7Z1M - chains A and E of the 20 polymer chains in the assembly; structure by electron microscopy, 3.40 A resolution.

Chain A:
Protein: DNA-directed RNA polymerase III subunit RPC1
From: Saccharomyces cerevisiae W303
Notes: EC 2.7.7.6
UniProtKB: P04051 (RPC1_YEAST); residues 1-1460 here = UniProt positions 1-1460
Sequence (1460 residues; each row starts with the number of its first residue):
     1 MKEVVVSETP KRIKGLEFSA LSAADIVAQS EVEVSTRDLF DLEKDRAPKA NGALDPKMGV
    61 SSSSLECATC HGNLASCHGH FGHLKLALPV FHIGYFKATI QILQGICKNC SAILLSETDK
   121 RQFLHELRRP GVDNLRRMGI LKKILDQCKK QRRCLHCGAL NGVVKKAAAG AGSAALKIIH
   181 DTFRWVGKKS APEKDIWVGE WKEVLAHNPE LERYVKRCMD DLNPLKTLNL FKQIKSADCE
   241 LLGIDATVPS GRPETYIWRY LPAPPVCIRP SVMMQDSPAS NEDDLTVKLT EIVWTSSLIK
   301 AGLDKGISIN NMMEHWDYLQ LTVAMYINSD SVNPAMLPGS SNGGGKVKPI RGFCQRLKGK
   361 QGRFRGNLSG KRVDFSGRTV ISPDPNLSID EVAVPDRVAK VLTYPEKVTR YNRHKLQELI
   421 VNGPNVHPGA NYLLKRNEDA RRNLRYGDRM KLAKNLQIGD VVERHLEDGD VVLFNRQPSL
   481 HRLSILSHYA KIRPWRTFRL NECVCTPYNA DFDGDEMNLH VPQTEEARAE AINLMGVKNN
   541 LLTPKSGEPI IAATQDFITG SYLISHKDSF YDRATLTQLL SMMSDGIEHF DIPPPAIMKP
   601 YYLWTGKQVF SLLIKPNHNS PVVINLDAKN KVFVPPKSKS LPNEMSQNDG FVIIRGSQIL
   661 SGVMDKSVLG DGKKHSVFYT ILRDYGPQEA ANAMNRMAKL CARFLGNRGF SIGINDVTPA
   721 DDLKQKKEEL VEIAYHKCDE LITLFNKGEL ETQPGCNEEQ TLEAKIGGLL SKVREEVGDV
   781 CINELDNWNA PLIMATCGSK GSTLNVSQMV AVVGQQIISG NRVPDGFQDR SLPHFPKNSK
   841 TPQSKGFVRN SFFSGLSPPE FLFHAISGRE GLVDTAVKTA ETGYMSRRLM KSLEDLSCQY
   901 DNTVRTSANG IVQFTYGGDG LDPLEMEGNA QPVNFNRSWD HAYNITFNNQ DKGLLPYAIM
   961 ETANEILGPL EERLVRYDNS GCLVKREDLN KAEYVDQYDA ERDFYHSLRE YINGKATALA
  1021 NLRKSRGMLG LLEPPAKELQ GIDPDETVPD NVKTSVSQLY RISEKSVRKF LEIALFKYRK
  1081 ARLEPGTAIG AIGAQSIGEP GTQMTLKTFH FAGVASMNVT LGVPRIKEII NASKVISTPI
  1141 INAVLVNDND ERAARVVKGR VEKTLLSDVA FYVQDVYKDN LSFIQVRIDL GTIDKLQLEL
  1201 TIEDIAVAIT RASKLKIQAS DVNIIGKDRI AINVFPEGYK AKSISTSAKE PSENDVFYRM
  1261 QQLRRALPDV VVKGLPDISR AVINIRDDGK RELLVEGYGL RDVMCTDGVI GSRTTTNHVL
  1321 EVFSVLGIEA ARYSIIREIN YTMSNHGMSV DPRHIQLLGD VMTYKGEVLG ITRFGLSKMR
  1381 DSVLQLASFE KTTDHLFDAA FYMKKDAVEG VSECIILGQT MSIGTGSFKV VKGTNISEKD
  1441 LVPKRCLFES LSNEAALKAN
Disordered / not traced: 341-346, 1237-1252, 1459-1460
Metal / ion sites: Zn2+ site 1: C67, C70, C77, H80; Zn2+ site 2: C107, C110, C154, C157; Mg2+: D511, D513 (shared with 1 residue of chain R)
Small-molecule neighbours: 4QM ((3R,5S,7R,8R,9S,10S,12S,13R,14S,17R)-10,13-dimethyl-17-[(2R)-pentan-2-yl]-2,3,4,5,6,7,8,9,11,12,14,15,16,17-tetradecahydro-1H-cyclopenta[a]phenanthrene-3,7,12-triol): K1134, D1277, Y1298, H1318, L1320, E1321
UniProt features mapped onto this chain:
  - region: P858 to E870 (Bridging helix)
  - binding site (Zn(2+)): C67, C70, C77, H80, C107, C110, C154
  - binding site (Mg(2+)): D511, D513, D515

Chain E:
Protein: DNA-directed RNA polymerases I, II, and III subunit RPABC1
From: Saccharomyces cerevisiae W303
UniProtKB: P20434 (RPAB1_YEAST); residue numbers follow UniProt; this construct covers 1-215
Sequence (215 residues; numbered 1 to 215; the number before each row is that of its first residue):
     1 MDQENERNIS RLWRAFRTVK EMVKDRGYFI TQEEVELPLE DFKAKYCDSM GRPQRKMMSF
    61 QANPTEESIS KFPDMGSLWV EFCDEPSVGV KTMKTFVIHI QEKNFQTGIF VYQNNITPSA
   121 MKLVPSIPPA TIETFNEAAL VVNITHHELV PKHIRLSSDE KRELLKRYRL KESQLPRIQR
   181 ADPVALYLGL KRGEVVKIIR KSETSGRYAS YRICM

Chain A / chain E interface:
Pairs across the interface (88):
  R129(A) - R192(E)
  D133(A) - R177(E)
  R136(A) - R177(E)
  T903(A) - Y168(E)
  R905(A) - Y168(E)
  R905(A) - Q174(E)
  N909(A) - Q174(E)  hydrogen bond (backbone-side chain)
  G910(A) - Q174(E)
  I911(A) - L170(E)  hydrophobic
  I911(A) - Q174(E)  hydrogen bond (backbone-backbone)
  I911(A) - P176(E)
  V912(A) - P176(E)
  F914(A) - Y168(E)  hydrophobic
  F914(A) - L175(E)  hydrophobic
  F914(A) - Y211(E)  hydrophobic
  G917(A) - S205(E)
  G918(A) - S205(E)  hydrogen bond (backbone-side chain)
  G918(A) - Y208(E)
  D919(A) - S205(E)
  N979(A) - E160(E)
  N979(A) - E163(E)
  N979(A) - K197(E)  hydrogen bond
  S980(A) - E160(E)  hydrogen bond
  S980(A) - E163(E)
  G981(A) - E163(E)
  N990(A) - R207(E)  hydrogen bond (backbone-side chain)
  K991(A) - R207(E)
  A992(A) - K152(E)
  A992(A) - I199(E)
  A992(A) - R207(E)
  E993(A) - I154(E)
  E993(A) - K197(E)
  V995(A) - K197(E)  hydrogen bond (backbone-side chain)
  V995(A) - R207(E)
  V995(A) - A209(E)
  Q997(A) - Y168(E)
  A1000(A) - S205(E)
  E1199(A) - Q3(E)  hydrogen bond
  E1203(A) - M1(E)
  D1204(A) - Q3(E)
  R1301(A) - A138(E)
  M1304(A) - V142(E)  hydrophobic
  M1304(A) - H147(E)
  C1305(A) - R11(E)
  C1305(A) - R14(E)
  C1305(A) - V141(E)
  D1307(A) - S10(E)
  D1307(A) - R14(E)  salt bridge
  G1311(A) - V142(E)
  G1311(A) - H147(E)
  S1312(A) - H146(E)
  S1312(A) - H147(E)
  S1312(A) - E148(E)  hydrogen bond (backbone-backbone)
  R1313(A) - E148(E)
  T1314(A) - H147(E)  hydrogen bond (backbone-side chain)
  T1315(A) - H147(E)
  T1315(A) - L149(E)
  F1323(A) - D182(E)
  S1324(A) - P183(E)
  V1325(A) - P183(E)
  L1326(A) - I144(E)  hydrophobic
  L1326(A) - H147(E)
  L1326(A) - V150(E)
  L1326(A) - V184(E)
  G1327(A) - D182(E)
  I1328(A) - D182(E)  hydrogen bond (backbone-side chain)
  I1328(A) - R212(E)
  E1329(A) - P151(E)
  E1329(A) - I198(E)
  E1329(A) - R200(E)  salt bridge
  E1329(A) - R212(E)  salt bridge
  A1330(A) - L149(E)
  A1330(A) - V150(E)  hydrophobic
  R1332(A) - R200(E)
  R1332(A) - Y208(E)  hydrogen bond
  Y1333(A) - L149(E)
  Y1333(A) - R200(E)
  Y1333(A) - K201(E)  hydrogen bond (side chain-backbone)
  R1337(A) - L149(E)
  Q1356(A) - S202(E)
  Q1356(A) - T204(E)
  D1360(A) - R200(E)  salt bridge
  T1363(A) - R212(E)  hydrogen bond (backbone-side chain)
  Y1364(A) - R177(E)
  K1365(A) - R177(E)
  G1366(A) - R177(E)  hydrogen bond (backbone-backbone)
  G1366(A) - Q179(E)
  E1367(A) - Q179(E)  hydrogen bond
Also at the interface, not in a pair above, chain A (62 interface residues in all): G131, A930, D978, Y994, D999, D1003, V1322, P1352, R1353
Also at the interface, not in a pair above, chain E (52 interface residues in all): E4, R7, A139, H153, L156, R167, S173, I178, S210

Summary:
The interface between chain A and chain E involves 62 residues on one side and 52 on the other, with 16
hydrogen bonds and 4 salt bridges. Among the polar pairs are D1307(A)-R14(E), E1329(A)-R200(E) and
E1329(A)-R212(E). Ligands of chain A: compound 4QM.
Here chain A is DNA-directed RNA polymerase III subunit RPC1 and chain E is DNA-directed RNA polymerases I,
II, and III subunit RPABC1, both from Saccharomyces cerevisiae W303. Entry 7Z1M (Structure of yeast RNA
Polymerase III Elongation Complex (EC)) was determined by electron microscopy, deposited together with 7Z1L,
7Z1N and 7Z1O.
